PDB entry 1RQK | X-ray diffraction, 2.70 A resolution | chains L and M of the 3 polymer chains in the assembly

# Chain L
Protein: Reaction center protein L chain
Organism: Rhodobacter sphaeroides
UniProt: P02954 (RCEL_RHOSH); numbering as in UniProt (aligned over 1-281)
Sequence (281 residues; numbered 1 to 281; the number before each row is that of its first residue):
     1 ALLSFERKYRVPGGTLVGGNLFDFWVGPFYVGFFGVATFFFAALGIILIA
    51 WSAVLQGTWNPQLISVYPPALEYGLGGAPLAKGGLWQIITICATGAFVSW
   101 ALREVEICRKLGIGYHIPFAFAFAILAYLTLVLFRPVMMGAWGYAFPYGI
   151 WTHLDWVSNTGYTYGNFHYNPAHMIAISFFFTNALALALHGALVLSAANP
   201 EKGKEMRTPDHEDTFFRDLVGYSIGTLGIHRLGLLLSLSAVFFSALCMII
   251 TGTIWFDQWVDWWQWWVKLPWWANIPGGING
Ion coordination: bacteriochlorophyll a Mg site 1 near His153 (its only coordinating residue here); bacteriochlorophyll a Mg site 2 near His173 (its only coordinating residue here); Fe ion: His190, His230 (shared with His219(M), Glu234(M), His266(M) of chain M)
Small-molecule neighbours:
  - bacteriochlorophyll a (BCL), molecule 1: Ile46, Tyr128, Leu131, Phe146, Ile150, Trp151, His153, Leu154, Trp156, Val157
  - bacteriochlorophyll a (BCL), molecule 2: Phe97, Phe121, Ala124, Ile125, Ala127, Tyr128, Leu131, Trp156, Val157, Ser158, Thr160, Gly161, Tyr162, Asn166, Phe167, His168, His173, Ala176, Ile177, Phe180, Phe181, Val241, Ser244, Ala245, Cys247, Met248
  - bacteriochlorophyll a (BCL), molecule 3: Val157, Tyr162, His168, Phe181
  - bacteriochlorophyll a (BCL), molecule 4: His168, His173, Met174, Ile177, Ser178, Phe181, Thr182, Leu185
  - bacteriopheophytin a (BPH), molecule 1: Phe41, Ala42, Gly45, Ile49, Ile89, Cys92, Ala93, Ala96, Phe97, Trp100, Glu104, Ile117, Ala120, Phe121, Phe123, Ala124, Tyr128, Phe146, Tyr148, Gly149, Ile150, His153, Phe180, Ser237, Leu238, Val241
  - bacteriopheophytin a (BPH), molecule 2: Phe181, Ala184, Leu185, Ala188, Leu189, Phe216, Leu219, Val220
  - ubiquinone-10 (U10), molecule 1: Phe29, Tyr30, Val31, Gly35, Thr38, Phe39, Trp100, Arg103
  - ubiquinone-10 (U10), molecule 2: Phe119, Phe123, Phe179, Thr182, Leu185, Ala186, Leu189, His190, Leu193, Val194, Glu212, Asp213, Phe216, Val220, Tyr222, Ser223, Ile224, Gly225, Thr226, Ile229, Leu232, Leu235, Leu238, Ser239, Phe242

# Chain M
Protein: Reaction center protein M chain
Organism: Rhodobacter sphaeroides
UniProt: P02953 (RCEM_RHOSH); residue numbers follow UniProt; this construct covers 1-307
Sequence (307 residues; numbered 1 to 307; the number before each row is that of its first residue):
     1 AEYQNIFSQVQVRGPADLGMTEDVNLANRSGVGPFSTLLGWFGNAQLGPI
    51 YLGSLGVLSLFSGLMWFFTIGIWFWYQAGWNPAVFLRDLFFFSLEPPAPE
   101 YGLSFAAPLKEGGLWLIASFFMFVAVWSWWGRTYLRAQALGMGKHTAWAF
   151 LSAIWLWMVLGFIRPILMGSWSEAVPYGIFSHLDWTNNFSLVHGNLFYNP
   201 FHGLSIAFLYGSALLFAMHGATILAVSRFGGERELEQIADRGTAAERAAL
   251 FWRWTMGFNATMEGIHRWAIWMAVLVTLTGGIGILLSGTVVDNWYVWGQN
   301 HGMAPLN
Disordered / not traced: 303-307
Ion coordination: bacteriochlorophyll a Mg site 1 near His182 (its only coordinating residue here); bacteriochlorophyll a Mg site 2 near His202 (its only coordinating residue here); Fe ion: His219, Glu234, His266 (shared with His190(L), His230(L) of chain L)
Small-molecule neighbours:
  - bacteriochlorophyll a (BCL), molecule 1: Trp66, Phe67, Met122, Trp157, Leu160, Val175, Ile179, His182, Leu183, Trp185, Thr186
  - bacteriochlorophyll a (BCL), molecule 2: Trp66, Met122, Val126, Phe150, Ala153, Ile154, Leu156, Trp157, Leu160, Trp185, Thr186, Asn187, Phe189, Ser190, Asn195, Leu196, Phe197, His202, Ser205, Ile206, Leu209, Tyr210, Val276, Thr277, Gly280, Ile284
  - bacteriochlorophyll a (BCL), molecule 3: Phe197, Gly203, Ile206, Ala207, Tyr210, Gly211, Leu214
  - bacteriopheophytin a (BPH), molecule 1: Ser59, Leu60, Gly63, Leu64, Phe67, Ala125, Val126, Trp129, Thr133, Thr146, Ala149, Phe150, Ala153, Ala273, Val274, Thr277
  - bacteriopheophytin a (BPH), molecule 2: Tyr210, Ala213, Leu214, Ala217, Met218, Trp252, Thr255, Met256
  - 3,4-dihydrospheroidene (SP2): Trp66, Phe67, Phe68, Ile70, Gly71, Phe74, Trp75, Phe85, Leu89, Phe105, Trp115, Ser119, Phe120, Met122, Phe123, Trp157, Met158, Leu160, Gly161, Phe162, Trp171, Val175, Tyr177, Gly178, Ile179, His182
  - ubiquinone-10 (U10), molecule 1: Phe7, Leu38, Leu39, Trp41, Phe42
  - ubiquinone-10 (U10), molecule 2: Leu214, Leu215, Met218, His219, Thr222, Ile223, Ala245, Ala248, Ala249, Trp252, Met256, Phe258, Asn259, Ala260, Thr261, Met262, Ile265, Trp268, Met272

# Chain L / chain M interface
Pairs across the interface (210; chain L residue first):
  Ala1(L) with Arg253(M), hydrogen bond (backbone-side chain)
  Leu3(L) with Arg253(M); Asn259(M)
  Phe5(L) with Arg241(M); Glu246(M)
  Glu6(L) with Leu250(M); Arg253(M), salt bridge; Trp254(M), hydrogen bond
  Lys8(L) with Glu246(M), salt bridge
  Tyr9(L) with Thr243(M), hydrogen bond; Glu246(M), hydrogen bond; Arg247(M); Leu250(M), hydrophobic; Trp254(M)
  Arg10(L) with Arg253(M)
  Trp25(L) with Trp254(M)
  Pro28(L) with Arg253(M); Trp254(M); Gly257(M)
  Phe29(L) with Trp254(M); Met256(M); Gly257(M)
  Tyr30(L) with Trp254(M), hydrogen bond (backbone-backbone)
  Trp100(L) with Thr255(M)
  Arg103(L) with Trp254(M), hydrogen bond (side chain-backbone); Thr255(M), hydrogen bond (side chain-backbone)
  Glu104(L) with Phe251(M); Thr255(M)
  Ile107(L) with Phe251(M), hydrophobic; Trp254(M), hydrophobic; Thr255(M)
  Cys108(L) with Phe251(M), hydrophobic
  Lys110(L) with Trp254(M)
  Leu111(L) with Arg247(M), hydrogen bond (backbone-side chain); Phe251(M); Trp254(M), hydrophobic
  Gly112(L) with Arg228(M), hydrogen bond (backbone-side chain); Phe229(M)
  Ile113(L) with Ala225(M); Val226(M), hydrophobic; Arg228(M); Arg247(M); Phe251(M), hydrophobic
  Gly114(L) with Ala225(M), hydrogen bond (backbone-backbone); Arg228(M)
  Tyr115(L) with Glu2(M)
  His116(L) with Gln4(M), hydrogen bond (side chain-backbone); Ala221(M); Leu224(M); Ala225(M)
  Ile117(L) with Ala221(M); Thr222(M); Phe251(M), hydrophobic; Trp252(M), hydrophobic
  Trp151(L) with Phe197(M)
  Leu154(L) with Phe197(M)
  Val157(L) with Phe197(M), hydrophobic
  Ser158(L) with Phe197(M)
  Tyr162(L) with Asn187(M), hydrogen bond; Leu191(M)
  Asn166(L) with Asn187(M)
  His168(L) with Leu183(M), hydrogen bond (side chain-backbone); Thr186(M); Asn187(M)
  Tyr169(L) with Phe180(M); Asp184(M), hydrogen bond
  Met174(L) with Phe180(M), hydrophobic; Leu183(M), hydrophobic
  Phe180(L) with Ala213(M), hydrophobic
  Asn183(L) with Ser212(M); Ala213(M), hydrogen bond (side chain-backbone); Phe216(M)
  Ala184(L) with Ala273(M)
  Ala186(L) with Phe216(M)
  Leu187(L) with Ser212(M); Phe216(M); Ala269(M), hydrophobic
  Ala188(L) with Ile270(M); Ala273(M)
  Leu189(L) with Thr146(M)
  His190(L) with His219(M); Glu234(M), salt bridge; His266(M), hydrogen bond
  Gly191(L) with His266(M)
  Ala192(L) with His145(M); Thr146(M); Ile270(M), hydrophobic
  Val194(L) with Glu234(M); Leu235(M); His266(M)
  Leu195(L) with His145(M); Glu263(M); His266(M); Arg267(M); Ile270(M), hydrophobic
  Ser196(L) with Met142(M); Gly143(M), hydrogen bond (backbone-backbone); His145(M)
  Ala197(L) with Met142(M), hydrophobic; Leu235(M), hydrophobic
  Ala198(L) with Leu235(M)
  Asn199(L) with Gly143(M); His145(M); Glu263(M), hydrogen bond; Arg267(M)
  Pro200(L) with Gly141(M); Gly143(M)
  Glu201(L) with Gln138(M); Gly141(M), hydrogen bond (backbone-backbone); Met142(M); Lys144(M), salt bridge
  Met206(L) with Leu235(M)
  Arg207(L) with Glu22(M), salt bridge; Leu140(M), hydrogen bond (side chain-backbone); Gly141(M); Met142(M); Leu235(M)
  Thr208(L) with Leu235(M)
  Pro209(L) with Leu235(M)
  Asp210(L) with Met20(M)
  His211(L) with Met20(M); Glu22(M), salt bridge; Met142(M)
  Glu212(L) with Leu235(M)
  Asp213(L) with Asn44(M)
  Thr214(L) with Gly19(M); Met20(M), hydrogen bond (side chain-backbone); Arg29(M)
  Phe215(L) with Thr133(M); Arg136(M); Ala137(M); Leu140(M), hydrophobic; Met142(M), hydrophobic; Thr146(M)
  Arg217(L) with Asp17(M), salt bridge; Asn44(M); Gln46(M); Gly48(M); Pro49(M); Ile50(M)
  Asp218(L) with Val24(M); Arg29(M), salt bridge; Ile50(M); Tyr51(M), hydrogen bond (backbone-backbone); Arg132(M), hydrogen bond (backbone-side chain)
  Leu219(L) with Ile50(M); Trp129(M); Arg132(M), hydrogen bond (backbone-side chain); Thr133(M)
  Val220(L) with Ile50(M)
  Gly221(L) with Leu47(M); Gly48(M), hydrogen bond (backbone-backbone); Pro49(M); Ile50(M)
  Tyr222(L) with Leu39(M), hydrophobic; Asn44(M), hydrogen bond (side chain-backbone); Gln46(M); Leu47(M), hydrophobic
  Ser223(L) with Asn44(M)
  Ile224(L) with Gly43(M); Asn44(M), hydrogen bond (backbone-backbone)
  Gly225(L) with Asn44(M)
  Thr226(L) with Glu232(M)
  Leu227(L) with Asn5(M); Leu224(M), hydrophobic
  Gly228(L) with Phe42(M)
  Ile229(L) with Phe216(M)
  His230(L) with His219(M), hydrogen bond; Gly220(M); Ile223(M); Glu234(M), salt bridge
  Arg231(L) with Tyr3(M); Asn5(M), hydrogen bond (side chain-backbone); Ile6(M), hydrogen bond (side chain-backbone); Phe7(M); Ser8(M), hydrogen bond; Trp41(M), hydrogen bond (side chain-backbone); Phe42(M), hydrogen bond (side chain-backbone)
  Leu232(L) with Phe42(M)
  Gly233(L) with Phe216(M)
  Leu234(L) with Leu224(M), hydrophobic
  Leu235(L) with Phe42(M), hydrophobic
  Ser237(L) with Ala213(M), hydrogen bond (side chain-backbone); Phe216(M); Ala217(M), hydrogen bond (side chain-backbone)
  Trp263(L) with Phe90(M), hydrophobic; Phe180(M), hydrophobic
  Trp266(L) with Leu86(M), hydrogen bond (side chain-backbone); Arg87(M), hydrogen bond (side chain-backbone)
  Val267(L) with Arg87(M)
  Trp272(L) with Ala83(M); Leu86(M), hydrophobic; Arg87(M), hydrogen bond (backbone-side chain)
  Ala273(L) with Arg87(M)
  Ile275(L) with Asn81(M); Ala83(M), hydrophobic; Val84(M), hydrophobic; Arg87(M), hydrogen bond (backbone-side chain)
  Pro276(L) with Val84(M)
  Gly277(L) with Arg87(M), hydrogen bond (backbone-side chain)
  Gly278(L) with Gln77(M); Val84(M); Asp88(M)
  Ile279(L) with Asp88(M), hydrogen bond (backbone-side chain); Phe91(M); Phe92(M), hydrophobic
  Asn280(L) with Arg87(M); Asp88(M), hydrogen bond (backbone-side chain); Phe91(M)
  Gly281(L) with Arg87(M)
Also at the interface, not in a pair above, chain L (98 interface residues in all): Leu2, Ala120, Phe181, Leu193, Lys204
Also at the interface, not in a pair above, chain M (99 interface residues in all): Ala78, Ala149, Leu209, Tyr210, Met218, Ile238, Ala239, Ala249, Met272

# Summary
The interface between chain L and chain M involves 98 residues on one side and 99 on the other; the contacts
include 42 hydrogen bonds and 9 salt bridges. Polar pairs include Glu6(L)-Arg253(M), Lys8(L)-Glu246(M) and
His190(L)-Glu234(M).
Chain L is Reaction center protein L chain and chain M is Reaction center protein M chain, both from
Rhodobacter sphaeroides; the structure, Structure of the reaction centre from Rhodobacter sphaeroides
carotenoidless strain R-26.1 reconstituted with 3,4-dihydrospheroidene, was determined by X-ray diffraction
together with 1RG5 and 1RGN from the same study.
